8I4X - chains A and D of the 5 polymer chains in the assembly; structure by electron microscopy, 8.50 A resolution (very low resolution: no residue pairs are listed; an interface is given only as per-side residue counts).

[Chain A]
Molecule: Structural maintenance of chromosomes protein 5
Organism: Saccharomyces cerevisiae S288C
UniProt: Q08204 (SMC5_YEAST); residue numbers follow UniProt; this construct covers 25-1093
Sequence (1069 residues; numbered 25 to 1093; the number before each row is that of its first residue):
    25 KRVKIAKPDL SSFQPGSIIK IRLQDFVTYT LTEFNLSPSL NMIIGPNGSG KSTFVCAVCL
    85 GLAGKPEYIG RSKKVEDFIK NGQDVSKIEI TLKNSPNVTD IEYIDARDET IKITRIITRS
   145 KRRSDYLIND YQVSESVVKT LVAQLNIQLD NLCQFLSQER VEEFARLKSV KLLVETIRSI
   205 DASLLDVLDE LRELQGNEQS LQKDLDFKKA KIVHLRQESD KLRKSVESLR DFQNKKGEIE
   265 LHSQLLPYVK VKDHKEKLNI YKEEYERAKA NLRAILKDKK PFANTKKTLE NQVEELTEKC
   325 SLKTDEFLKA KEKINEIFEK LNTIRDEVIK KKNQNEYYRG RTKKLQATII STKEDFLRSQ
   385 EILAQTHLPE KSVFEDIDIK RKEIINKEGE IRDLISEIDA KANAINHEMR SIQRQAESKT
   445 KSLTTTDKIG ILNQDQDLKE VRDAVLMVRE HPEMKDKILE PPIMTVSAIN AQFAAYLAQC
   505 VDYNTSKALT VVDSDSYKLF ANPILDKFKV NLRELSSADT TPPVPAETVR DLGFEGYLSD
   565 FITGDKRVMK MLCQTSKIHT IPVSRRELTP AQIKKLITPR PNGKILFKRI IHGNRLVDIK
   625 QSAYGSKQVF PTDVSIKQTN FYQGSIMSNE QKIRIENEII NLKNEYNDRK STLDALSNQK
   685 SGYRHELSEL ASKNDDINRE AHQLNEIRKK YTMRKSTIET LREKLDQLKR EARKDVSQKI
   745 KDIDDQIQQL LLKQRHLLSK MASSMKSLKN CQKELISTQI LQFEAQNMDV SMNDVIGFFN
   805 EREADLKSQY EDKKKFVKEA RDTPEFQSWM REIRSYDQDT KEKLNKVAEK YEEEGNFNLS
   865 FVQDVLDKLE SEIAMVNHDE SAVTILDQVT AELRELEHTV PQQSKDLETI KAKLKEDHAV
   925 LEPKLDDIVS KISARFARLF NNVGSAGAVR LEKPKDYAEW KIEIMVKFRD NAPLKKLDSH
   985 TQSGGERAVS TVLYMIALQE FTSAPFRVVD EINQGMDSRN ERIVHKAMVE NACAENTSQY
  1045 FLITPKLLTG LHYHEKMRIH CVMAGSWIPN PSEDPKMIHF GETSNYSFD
Construct notes: engineered mutation Ala824 (Met in Q08204)

[Chain D]
Molecule: Nse6
Organism: Saccharomyces cerevisiae S288C
UniProt: P40026 (KRE29_YEAST); residues 87-464 here = UniProt positions 87-464
Sequence (378 residues; each row starts with the number of its first residue):
    87 PILKRTIISK RKAPSNNEDE EIVKTPRKLV NYVPLKIFNL GDSFDDTITT TVAKLQDLKK
   147 EILDSPRSNK SIVITSNTVA KSELQKSIKF SGSIPEIYLD VVTKETISDK YKDWHFISKN
   207 CHYEQLMDLE MKDTAYSFLF GSSRSQGKVP EFVHLKCPSI TNLLVLFGVN QEKCNSLKIN
   267 YEKKENSRYD NLCTIFPVNK MLKFLMYFYS DDDNDDVREF FLKAFICLIL DRKVFNAMES
   327 DHRLCFKVLE LFNEAHFINS YFEIVDKNDF FLHYRLLQIF PHLQSALLRR RFSEKQGRTE
   387 TIQQNIIKEF NEFFDCKNYK NLLYFILTMY GSKFIPFGPK CQVTEYFKDC ILDISNETTN
   447 DVEISILKGI LNLFSKIR
Unresolved in the structure: 155-159
Swiss-Prot annotation at these positions:
  - modified residue: Ser101 (Phosphoserine)

[Interface between chain A and chain D]
At this resolution (8 A) residue pairs are not listed: 23 residues of chain A and 16 of chain D lie at the interface.

[In short]
Chain A and chain D form an interface of 23 and 16 residues respectively.
Here chain A is Structural maintenance of chromosomes protein 5 and chain D is Nse6, both from Saccharomyces
cerevisiae S288C. Entry 8I4X (Cryo-EM structure of 5-subunit Smc5/6) was determined by electron microscopy
together with 7YLM, 7YMD, 7YQH, 8HQS, 8I13, 8I21 and 6 further entries from the same study.
